PDB entry 8AKL | X-ray diffraction, 1.35 A resolution | chain A

[Chain A]
Protein: Carbapenem-hydrolyzing beta-lactamase KPC
From: Klebsiella pneumoniae
Notes: EC 3.5.2.6
UniProt: Q9F663 (BLKPC_KLEPN); the author numbering skips numbers that UniProt does not, so the offset changes along the chain: 25-57 = UniProt 25-57; 59-252 = UniProt 58-251; 254-295 = UniProt 252-293
Amino-acid sequence (290 residues; numbered 4 to 295; 2 numbers in that range are skipped by the numbering (no residue carries them; nothing is unmodelled there); the number before each row is that of its first residue):
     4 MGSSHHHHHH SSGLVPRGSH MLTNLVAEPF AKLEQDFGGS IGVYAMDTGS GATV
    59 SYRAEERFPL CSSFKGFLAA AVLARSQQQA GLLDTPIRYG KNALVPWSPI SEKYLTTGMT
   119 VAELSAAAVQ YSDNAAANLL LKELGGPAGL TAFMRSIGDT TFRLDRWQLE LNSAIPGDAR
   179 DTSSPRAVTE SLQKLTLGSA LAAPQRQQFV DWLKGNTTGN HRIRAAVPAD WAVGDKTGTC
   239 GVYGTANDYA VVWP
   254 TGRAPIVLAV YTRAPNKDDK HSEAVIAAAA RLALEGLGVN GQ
Unresolved in the structure: 4-23, 295
Disulfides: Cys69-Cys238
Construct notes: initiating methionine (4); expression tag (5-24); engineered mutation Gln166 (Glu165 in Q9F663)
Residues lining bound ligands: Meropenem, bound form (O2F; (2S,3R,4R)-4-[(3S,5S)-5-(dimethylcarbamoyl)pyrrolidin-3-yl]sulfanyl-3-methyl-2-[(2S,3R)-3-oxidanyl-1-oxidanylidene-butan-2-yl]-3,4-dihydro-2H-pyrrole-5-carboxylic acid): Cys69, Ser70, Lys73, Trp105, Ser130, Asn132, Gln166, Asn170, Thr216, Arg220, Lys234, Thr235, Gly236, Thr237
From the paper describing this entry:
  - binding site for Meropenem, bound form: Ser70, Ser130, Asn132, Thr237
  - contacts within the chain: Lys73-Asn132 (hydrogen bond), Asn132-Gln166 (hydrogen bond)
  - catalytic residues: Ser70, Thr237
  - contacts within the chain: Ser70-Lys73 (from molecular simulation)
  - binding site for Meropenem, bound form: Thr216, Thr235 (from molecular simulation)
  - mutagenesis - E166Q: decreased catalytic activity (citing earlier work)
  - conformationally variable residues: Trp165 to Asn170

[In short]
Ligands of chain A: Meropenem, bound form. From the paper: catalytic residues Ser70 and Thr237; E166Q reduces
catalytic activity.
Chain A is Carbapenem-hydrolyzing beta-lactamase KPC (Klebsiella pneumoniae); the structure, Acyl-enzyme
complex of meropenem bound to deacylation mutant KPC-2 (E166Q), was determined by X-ray diffraction (same
publication as 8AKI, 8AKJ, 8AKK and 8AKM).
